7BCR - chain A; structure by X-ray diffraction, 2.00 A resolution.

Chain A:
Name: Putative TRAP transporter solute receptor DctP
Source organism: Advenella mimigardefordensis DPN7
Reference sequence: R4JTF7 (R4JTF7_9BURK); residues 3-341 here correspond to UniProt positions 1-339 (UniProt number = residue number - 2)
Amino-acid sequence (339 residues; row label = number of the first residue in the row):
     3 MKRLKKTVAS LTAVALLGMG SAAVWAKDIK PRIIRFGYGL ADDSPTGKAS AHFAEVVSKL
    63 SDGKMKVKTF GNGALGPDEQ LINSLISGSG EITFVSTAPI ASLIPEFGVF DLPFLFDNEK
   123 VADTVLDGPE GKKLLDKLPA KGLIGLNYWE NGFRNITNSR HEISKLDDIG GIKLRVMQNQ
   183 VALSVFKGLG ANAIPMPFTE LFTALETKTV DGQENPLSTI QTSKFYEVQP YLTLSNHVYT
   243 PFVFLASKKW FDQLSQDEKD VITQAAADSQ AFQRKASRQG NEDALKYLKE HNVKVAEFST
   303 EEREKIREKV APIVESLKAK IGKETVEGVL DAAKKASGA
Not modelled in the structure: 3-29, 340-341
Small-molecule neighbours: L-galactonic acid (2Q2): Gly-41, Leu-42, Asp-80, Phe-96, Val-97, Ser-98, Asn-153, Arg-156, Arg-177, Met-179, Phe-200, Asn-217, Phe-244
What the authors report for this chain:
  - binding site for L-galactonic acid: Asp-80, Ser-98, Asn-153, Arg-156, Arg-177, Asn-217
  - mutagenesis - G41V: decreased binding to L-galactonic acid
  - mutagenesis - D80L: decreased stability

Summary:
Chain A binds L-galactonic acid. The paper reports a binding site for L-galactonic acid at Asp-80, Ser-98 and
Asn-153 among others; G41V reduces binding to L-galactonic acid.
Chain A is Putative TRAP transporter solute receptor DctP (Advenella mimigardefordensis DPN7); the structure,
Crystal structure of the sugar acid binding protein DctPAm from Advenella mimigardefordensis strain DPN7T in
complex ..., was determined by X-ray diffraction together with 7BCN, 7BCO, 7BCP and 7BBR from the same study.
